Entry 1PJJ (X-ray diffraction, 1.90 A resolution); this record covers chains D and A of the 3 polymer chains in the assembly.

[Chain D]
Molecule: 14-nt DNA strand
Sequence (14 nucleotides; each row starts with the number of its first residue):
     1 CTCTTTXTTT CTCG
Modified / non-standard residues: 3DR (1',2'-dideoxyribofuranose-5'-phosphate) at position 7

[Chain A]
Molecule: Formamidopyrimidine-DNA glycosylase
Source organism: Lactococcus lactis
Notes: EC 3.2.2.23
UniProtKB: P42371 (FPG_LACLC); aligned to UniProt positions 2-272 over residues 1-271 (the alignment contains insertions or deletions, so no single offset holds)
Amino-acid sequence (271 residues; numbered 1 to 271; the number before each row is that of its first residue):
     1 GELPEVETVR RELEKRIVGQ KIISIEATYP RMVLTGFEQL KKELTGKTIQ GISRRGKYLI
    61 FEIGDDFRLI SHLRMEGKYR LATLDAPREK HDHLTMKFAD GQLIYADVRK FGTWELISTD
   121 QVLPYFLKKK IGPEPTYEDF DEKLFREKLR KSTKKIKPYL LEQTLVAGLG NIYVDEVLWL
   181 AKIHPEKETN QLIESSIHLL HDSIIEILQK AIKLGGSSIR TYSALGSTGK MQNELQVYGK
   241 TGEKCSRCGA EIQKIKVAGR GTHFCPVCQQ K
Construct notes: engineered mutation Gly1 (Pro2 in P42371)
Swiss-Prot annotation at these positions:
  - region: Lys57 to Met75 (DNA-binding)
  - active site (Proton donor): Glu2, Lys57
  - binding site (DNA): His91, Arg109
Ion coordination: Zn2+: Cys245, Cys248, Cys265, Cys268
Reported in the primary citation:
  - binding site for the 14-nt DNA strand (chain D): Gly1, Met75
  - binding site for the 14-nt DNA strand: Arg109, Phe111
  - catalytic residues: Glu2 (proposed by the authors, not directly observed)

[Interface between chain D and chain A]
Residue-residue contacts (27; chain D residue first):
  DT5(D) with Lys254(A), phosphate contact; Lys256(A), salt bridge to the phosphate
  DT6(D) with Met75(A), sugar contact; Arg109(A), base contact; Tyr238(A), phosphate contact; Lys254(A), salt bridge to the phosphate; Gly261(A), phosphate contact
  3DR_7(D) with Gly1(A), sugar contact; Glu2(A), phosphate contact; Met75(A), sugar contact; Asn171(A), hydrogen bond to the phosphate; Ile172(A), sugar contact; Tyr238(A), hydrogen bond to the phosphate; Arg260(A), salt bridge to the phosphate
  DT8(D) with Glu2(A), phosphate contact; Lys57(A), salt bridge to the phosphate; His72(A), hydrogen bond to the phosphate; Arg74(A), hydrogen bond to the base; Met75(A), base contact; Gly170(A), phosphate contact; Asn171(A), hydrogen bond to the phosphate; Arg260(A), salt bridge to the phosphate
  DT9(D) with Lys57(A), salt bridge to the phosphate; His72(A), salt bridge to the phosphate; Arg74(A), hydrogen bond to the sugar; Gln163(A), phosphate contact
  DT10(D) with Lys129(A), salt bridge to the phosphate
Other interface residues (no listed pair), chain A (21 interface residues in all): Tyr58, Phe111, Leu161, Leu169

[Summary]
6 residues of chain D and 21 residues of chain A are in contact; the contacts include 6 hydrogen bonds and 8
salt bridges. Polar pairs include DT8(D)-Arg74(A), DT9(D)-Arg74(A) and 3DR_7(D)-Asn171(A). From the paper: the
catalytic residue Glu2(A); a binding site for the 14-nt DNA strand (chain D) at Gly1(A) and Met75(A).
Chain D is a 14-nt DNA strand and chain A is Formamidopyrimidine-DNA glycosylase (Lactococcus lactis); the
structure, Complex between the Lactococcus lactis Fpg and an abasic site containing DNA, was determined by
X-ray diffraction, deposited together with 1NNJ, 1PJI and 1PM5.
